Entry 5VNI (X-ray diffraction, 2.79 A resolution); this record covers chains A and C of the 4 polymer chains in the assembly.

== Chain A ==
Molecule: Protein transport protein Sec23A
From: Homo sapiens
Reference sequence: Q15436 (SC23A_HUMAN); residues 1-764 here = UniProt positions 1-764
Sequence (764 residues; row label = number of the first residue in the row):
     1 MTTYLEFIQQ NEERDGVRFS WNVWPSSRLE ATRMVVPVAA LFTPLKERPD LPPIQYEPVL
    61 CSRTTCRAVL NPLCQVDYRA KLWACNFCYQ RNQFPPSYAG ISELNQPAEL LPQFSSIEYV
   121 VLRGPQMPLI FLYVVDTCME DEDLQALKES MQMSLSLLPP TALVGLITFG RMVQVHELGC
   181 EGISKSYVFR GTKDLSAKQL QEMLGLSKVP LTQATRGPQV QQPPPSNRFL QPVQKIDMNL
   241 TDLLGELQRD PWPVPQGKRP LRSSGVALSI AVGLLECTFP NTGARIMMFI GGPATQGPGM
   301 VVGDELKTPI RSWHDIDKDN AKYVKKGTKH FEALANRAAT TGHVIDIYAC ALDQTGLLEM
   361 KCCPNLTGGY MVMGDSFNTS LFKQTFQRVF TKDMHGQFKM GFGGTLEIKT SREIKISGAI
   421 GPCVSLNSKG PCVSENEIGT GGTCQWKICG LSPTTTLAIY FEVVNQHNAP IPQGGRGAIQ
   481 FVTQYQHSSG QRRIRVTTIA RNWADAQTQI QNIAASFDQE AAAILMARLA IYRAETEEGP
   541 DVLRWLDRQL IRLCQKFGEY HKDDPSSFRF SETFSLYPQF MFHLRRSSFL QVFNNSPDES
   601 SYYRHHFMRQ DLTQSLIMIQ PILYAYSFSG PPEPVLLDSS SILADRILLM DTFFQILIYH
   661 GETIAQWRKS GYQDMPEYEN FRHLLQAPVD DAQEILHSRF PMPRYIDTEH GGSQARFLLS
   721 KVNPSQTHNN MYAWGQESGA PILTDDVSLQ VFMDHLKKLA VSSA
Not modelled in the structure: 1-2, 206-224, 465-475, 538-540, 724-745
Metal / ion sites: Zn2+: Cys-61, Cys-66, Cys-85, Cys-88

== Chain C ==
Molecule: Vesicle-trafficking protein SEC22b
From: Mus musculus
Reference sequence: O08547 (SC22B_MOUSE); residue numbers follow UniProt; this construct covers 1-157
Sequence (157 residues; numbered 1 to 157; the number before each row is that of its first residue):
     1 MVLLTMIARV ADGLPLAASM QEDEQSGRDL QQYQSQAKQL FRKLNEQSPT RCTLEAGAMT
    61 FHYIIEQGVC YLVLCEAAFP KKLAFAYLED LHSEFDEQHG KKVPTVSRPY SFIEFDTFIQ
   121 KTKKLYIDSR ARRNLGSINT ELQDVQRIMV ANIEEVL
Not modelled in the structure: 24-28, 131-147
Swiss-Prot annotation at these positions:
  - modified residue: Lys-38 (N6-acetyllysine), Ser-137 (Phosphoserine), Thr-140 (Phosphothreonine)

== Chain A / chain C interface ==
Residue-residue contacts (16):
  Arg-249(A) with Arg-130(C)
  Asp-250(A) with Arg-130(C), hydrogen bond (backbone-side chain)
  Pro-251(A) with Arg-130(C)
  Trp-252(A) with Arg-130(C), hydrogen bond (backbone-side chain)
  Pro-253(A) with Ile-127(C); Asp-128(C)
  Val-254(A) with Asp-128(C), hydrogen bond (backbone-side chain); Ser-129(C), hydrogen bond (backbone-backbone)
  Pro-255(A) with Met-1(C), hydrophobic; Ser-129(C)
  Gln-256(A) with Met-1(C), hydrogen bond (backbone-side chain); Pro-80(C); Leu-83(C); Tyr-126(C), hydrogen bond (side chain-backbone); Asp-128(C); Ser-129(C)
Other interface residues (no listed pair), chain A (9 interface residues in all): Glu-140
Other interface residues (no listed pair), chain C (9 interface residues in all): Phe-79

== In short ==
The chain A/chain C interface involves 9 residues from each chain; the contacts include 6 hydrogen bonds.
Among the polar pairs are Asp-250(A)/Arg-130(C), Trp-252(A)/Arg-130(C) and Val-254(A)/Asp-128(C). Cys-61(A),
Cys-66(A), Cys-85(A) and Cys-88(A) form the Zn2+ site.
Here chain A is Protein transport protein Sec23A (Homo sapiens) and chain C is Vesicle-trafficking protein
SEC22b (Mus musculus). Entry 5VNI (Crystal structure of Sec23a/Sec24a/Sec22 complexed with a C-terminal FA
sorting motif) was determined by X-ray diffraction (same publication as 5VNE, 5VNF, 5VNG, 5VNH, 5VNJ, 5VNK and
4 further entries).
